Entry 8UH7 (X-ray diffraction, 2.63 A resolution); this record covers chains A and I of the 10 polymer chains in the assembly.

Chain A:
Molecule: Sliding-clamp-loader small subunit
UniProtKB: P04527 (LOADS_BPT4); residue numbers follow UniProt; this construct covers 1-187
Sequence (187 residues; row label = number of the first residue in the row):
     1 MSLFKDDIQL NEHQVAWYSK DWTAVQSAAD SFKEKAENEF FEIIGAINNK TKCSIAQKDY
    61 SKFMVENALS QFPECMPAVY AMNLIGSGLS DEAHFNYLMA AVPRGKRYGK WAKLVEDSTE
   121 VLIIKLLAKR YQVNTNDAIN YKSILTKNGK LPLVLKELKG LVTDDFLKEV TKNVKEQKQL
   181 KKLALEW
Disordered / not traced: 1

Chain I:
Molecule: Template DNA strand
Sequence (30 nucleotides; row label = number of the first residue in the row):
     1 TTTTTTTTTT TATGTACTCG TAGTGTCTGC
Disordered / not traced: 1-6

How chain A and chain I interact:
Pairs across the interface - 17 pairs, chain A then chain I:
  Gln26(A) with DT21(I), phosphate contact
  Asn38(A) with DT9(I), hydrogen bond to the base; DT10(I), hydrogen bond to the base
  Phe41(A) with DT8(I), stacking on the base; DT9(I), base contact
  Phe63(A) with DT10(I), sugar contact; DT11(I), stacking on the base
  Met64(A) with DT9(I), base contact; DT10(I), base contact
  Tyr108(A) with DT7(I), base contact; DT8(I), base contact
  Gly109(A) with DT8(I), base contact
  Lys110(A) with DT8(I), sugar contact; DT9(I), salt bridge to the phosphate
  Trp111(A) with DT8(I), phosphate contact; DT9(I), hydrogen bond to the phosphate
  Lys113(A) with DT10(I), salt bridge to the phosphate
Also at the interface, not in a pair above, chain A (11 interface residues in all): Phe40

Overview:
The interface between chain A and chain I involves 11 residues on one side and 6 on the other; the contacts
include 3 hydrogen bonds, 2 salt bridges and 2 aromatic stacking contacts. Polar pairs include
Asn38(A)-DT9(I), Asn38(A)-DT10(I) and Trp111(A)-DT9(I).
Chain A is Sliding-clamp-loader small subunit and chain I is Template DNA strand; the structure, Structure of
T4 Bacteriophage clamp loader bound to the T4 clamp, primer-template DNA, and ATP analog, was determined by
X-ray diffraction together with 8UK9, 8UNF and 8UNH from the same study.
